PDB entry 8WWN | electron microscopy, 2.65 A resolution | chains B and E of the 6 polymer chains in the assembly

Chain B:
Molecule: Guanine nucleotide-binding protein G(I)/G(S)/G(T) subunit beta-1
Organism: Homo sapiens
UniProtKB: P62873 (GBB1_HUMAN); numbering as in UniProt (aligned over 2-340)
Amino-acid sequence (376 residues; each row starts with the number of its first residue; numbers below 1 keep their minus sign (Met-9 is residue -9)):
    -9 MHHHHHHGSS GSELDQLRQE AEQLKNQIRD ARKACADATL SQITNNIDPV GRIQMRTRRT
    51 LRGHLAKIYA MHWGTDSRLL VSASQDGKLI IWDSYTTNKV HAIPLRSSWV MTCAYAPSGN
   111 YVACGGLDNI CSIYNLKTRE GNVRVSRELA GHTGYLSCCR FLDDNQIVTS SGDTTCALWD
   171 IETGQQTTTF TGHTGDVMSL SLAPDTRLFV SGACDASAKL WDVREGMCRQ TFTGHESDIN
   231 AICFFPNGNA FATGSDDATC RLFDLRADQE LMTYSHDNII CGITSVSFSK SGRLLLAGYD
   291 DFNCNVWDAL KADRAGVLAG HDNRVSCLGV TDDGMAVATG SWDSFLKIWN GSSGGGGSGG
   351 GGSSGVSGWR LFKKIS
Disordered / not traced: -9 to 1, 344-366
Sequence notes: initiating methionine (-9); expression tag (-8 to 1, 341-366)

Chain E:
Molecule: Antibody fragment ScFv16
Organism: synthetic construct
Notes: antibody fragment or engineered binder
Amino-acid sequence (255 residues; each row starts with the number of its first residue):
     1 DVQLVESGGG LVQPGGSRKL SCSASGFAFS SFGMHWVRQA PEKGLEWVAY ISSGSGTIYY
    61 ADTVKGRFTI SRDDPKNTLF LQMTSLRSED TAMYYCVRSI YYYGSSPFDF WGQGTTLTVS
   121 SGGGGSGGGG SGGGGSDIVM TQATSSVPVT PGESVSISCR SSKSLLHSNG NTYLYWFLQR
   181 PGQSPQLLIY RMSNLASGVP DRFSGSGSGT AFTLTISRLE AEDVGVYYCM QHLEYPLTFG
   241 AGTKLELLEE NLYFQ
Disordered / not traced: 121-136, 248-255
Disulfides: Cys22-Cys96, Cys159-Cys229

How chain B and chain E interact:
Residue-residue contacts (17; chain B residue first):
  Asp66(B) - Tyr103(E)
  Arg68(B) - Tyr103(E)
  Leu69(B) - Tyr103(E)  hydrophobic
  Asp83(B) - Tyr103(E)
  Val90(B) - Tyr102(E)  hydrophobic
  His91(B) - Tyr102(E)
  Arg129(B) - Val2(E)
  Arg129(B) - Phe27(E)
  Arg129(B) - Arg98(E)  hydrogen bond (backbone-side chain)
  Arg129(B) - Phe110(E)
  Glu130(B) - Gly26(E)
  Glu130(B) - Phe27(E)
  Glu130(B) - Ala28(E)  hydrogen bond (backbone-backbone)
  Glu130(B) - Phe32(E)
  Gly131(B) - Phe32(E)
  Gly131(B) - Ile100(E)
  Asn132(B) - Ala28(E)
Other interface residues (no listed pair), chain E (11 interface residues in all): Asp1

Overview:
10 residues of chain B face 11 of chain E across their interface; the contacts include 2 hydrogen bonds. Among
the polar pairs are Arg129(B)-Arg98(E) and Glu130(B)-Ala28(E).
Here chain B is Guanine nucleotide-binding protein G(I)/G(S)/G(T) subunit beta-1 (Homo sapiens) and chain E is
Antibody fragment ScFv16 (synthetic construct). Entry 8WWN (MCH-MCHR1-Gi complex,L1 state) was determined by
electron microscopy together with 8WWK, 8WWL and 8WWM from the same study.
